Entry 3ZR5 (X-ray diffraction, 2.10 A resolution); this record covers chain A.

Chain A:
Molecule: Galactocerebrosidase
Source organism: Mus musculus
Notes: EC 3.2.1.46
UniProtKB: P54818 (GALC_MOUSE); residues 24-668 here correspond to UniProt positions 40-684 (UniProt number = residue number + 16)
Chain sequence (656 residues; each row starts with the number of its first residue):
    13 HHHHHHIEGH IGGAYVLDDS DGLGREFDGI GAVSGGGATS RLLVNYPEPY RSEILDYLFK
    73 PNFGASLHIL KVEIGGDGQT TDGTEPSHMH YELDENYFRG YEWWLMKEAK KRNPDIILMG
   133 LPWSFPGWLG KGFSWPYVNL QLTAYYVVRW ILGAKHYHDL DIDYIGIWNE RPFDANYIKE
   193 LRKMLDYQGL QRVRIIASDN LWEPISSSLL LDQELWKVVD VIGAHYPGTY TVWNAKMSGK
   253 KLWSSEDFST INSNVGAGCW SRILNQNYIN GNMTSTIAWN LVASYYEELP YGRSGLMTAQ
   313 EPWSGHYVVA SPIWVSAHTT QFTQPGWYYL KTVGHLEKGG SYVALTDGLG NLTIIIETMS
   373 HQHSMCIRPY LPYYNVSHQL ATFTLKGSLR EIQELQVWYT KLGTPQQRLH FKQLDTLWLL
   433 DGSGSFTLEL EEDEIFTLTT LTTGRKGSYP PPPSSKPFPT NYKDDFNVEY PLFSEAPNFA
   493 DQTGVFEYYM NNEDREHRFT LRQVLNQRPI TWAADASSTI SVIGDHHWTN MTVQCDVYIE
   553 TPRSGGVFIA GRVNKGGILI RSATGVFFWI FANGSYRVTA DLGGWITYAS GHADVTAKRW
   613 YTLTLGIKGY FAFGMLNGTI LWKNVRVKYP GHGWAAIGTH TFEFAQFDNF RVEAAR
Not modelled in the structure: 13-24, 416-418
Sequence notes: expression tag (13-23)
Cystine bridges: Cys271-Cys378
Covalently attached groups: N-acetylglucosamine (NAG) linked to Asn284, Asn363, Asn387, Asn542
Bound ions: Ca2+: Asp477, Asn479, Phe511, Asp660
Curated features (UniProtKB/Swiss-Prot):
  - active site: Glu182 (Proton donor/acceptor), Glu258 (Nucleophile)
  - binding site (substrate): Thr93, Trp135, Asn181, Arg380
  - glycosylation (N-linked (GlcNAc...) asparagine): Asn284, Asn363, Asn387, Asn542, Asn585, Asn629
Reported in the primary citation:
  - post-translational modification sites: Asn284, Asn363, Asn387, Asn542
  - disease-associated variants - E114K, S257F, L364R, W410G: decreased stability (proposed by the authors, not directly observed)
  - disease-associated variants - E215K: decreased catalytic activity (citing earlier work)
  - disease-associated variants - P302R, R380L, R380W (citing earlier work)

In short:
N-acetylglucosamine is covalently linked to Asn284, Asn363, Asn387 and Asn542. Asp477, Asn479, Phe511 and
Asp660 form the Ca2+ site. UniProt lists active-site residues Glu182 and Glu258 and 4 substrate-binding
residues. From the paper: E114K, S257F and L364R, among others, reduce stability; modification sites Asn284,
Asn363 and Asn387 among others; 5 substitutions were tested in all.
Chain A is Galactocerebrosidase (Mus musculus); the structure, Structure of galactocerebrosidase from mouse,
was determined by X-ray diffraction, deposited together with 3ZR6.
